PDB entry 5GIN | X-ray diffraction, 3.31 A resolution | chains D and H of the 10 polymer chains in the assembly

== Chain D ==
Molecule: 50S ribosomal protein L7Ae
From: Sulfolobus solfataricus
Reference sequence: A0A0E3JZF7 (A0A0E3JZF7_SULSF); residues 6-130 here correspond to UniProt positions 3-127 (UniProt number = residue number - 3)
Amino-acid sequence (130 residues; numbered 1 to 130; the number before each row is that of its first residue):
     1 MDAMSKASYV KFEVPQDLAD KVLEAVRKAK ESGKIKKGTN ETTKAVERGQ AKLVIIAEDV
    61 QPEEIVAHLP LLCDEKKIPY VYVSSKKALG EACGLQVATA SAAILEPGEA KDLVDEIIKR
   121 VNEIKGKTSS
Unresolved in the structure: 1-6, 129-130
Construct notes: initiating methionine (1); expression tag (2-5)

== Chain H ==
Molecule: C/d RNA
Sequence (40 nucleotides; numbered 1 to 40; the number before each row is that of its first residue):
     1 GGGAGUCUUG UGAUGAAACA CUCAUGGUCU GAAGACUCCC
Unresolved in the structure: 1-8

== Chain D / chain H interface ==
Pairs across the interface (9; chain D residue first):
  Lys-37(D) / G31(H)  sugar contact
  Lys-37(D) / A32(H)  salt bridge to the phosphate
  Asn-40(D) / G31(H)  base contact
  Glu-41(D) / G31(H)  hydrogen bond to the sugar
  Lys-44(D) / C29(H)  phosphate contact
  Lys-44(D) / U30(H)  salt bridge to the phosphate
  Lys-44(D) / G31(H)  hydrogen bond to the base
  Arg-48(D) / C29(H)  salt bridge to the phosphate
  Arg-48(D) / U30(H)  salt bridge to the phosphate
Other interface residues (no listed pair), chain D (6 interface residues in all): Lys-36

== Overview ==
6 residues of chain D and 4 residues of chain H are in contact, with 2 hydrogen bonds and 4 salt bridges.
Among the polar pairs are Lys-44(D)/G31(H), Glu-41(D)/G31(H) and Lys-37(D)/A32(H).
Here chain D is 50S ribosomal protein L7Ae (Sulfolobus solfataricus) and chain H is C/d RNA. Entry 5GIN
(Crystal structure of box C/D RNP with 12 nt guide regions and 9 nt substrates) was determined by X-ray
diffraction together with 5GIO and 5GIP from the same study.
